PDB entry 7F79 | X-ray diffraction, 2.70 A resolution | chains A and C of the 6 polymer chains in the assembly

[Chain A (and C)]
Protein: Glutamate dehydrogenase
Source organism: Candida albicans SC5314
Notes: chain C of this document is another copy of the same molecule, construct and numbering; everything in this record applies to it too
Reference sequence: A0A1D8PMH8 (A0A1D8PMH8_CANAL); residues 1-456 here = UniProt positions 1-456
Chain sequence (484 residues; numbered -19 to 464; the number before each row is that of its first residue; numbers below 1 keep their minus sign (Met-19 is residue -19)):
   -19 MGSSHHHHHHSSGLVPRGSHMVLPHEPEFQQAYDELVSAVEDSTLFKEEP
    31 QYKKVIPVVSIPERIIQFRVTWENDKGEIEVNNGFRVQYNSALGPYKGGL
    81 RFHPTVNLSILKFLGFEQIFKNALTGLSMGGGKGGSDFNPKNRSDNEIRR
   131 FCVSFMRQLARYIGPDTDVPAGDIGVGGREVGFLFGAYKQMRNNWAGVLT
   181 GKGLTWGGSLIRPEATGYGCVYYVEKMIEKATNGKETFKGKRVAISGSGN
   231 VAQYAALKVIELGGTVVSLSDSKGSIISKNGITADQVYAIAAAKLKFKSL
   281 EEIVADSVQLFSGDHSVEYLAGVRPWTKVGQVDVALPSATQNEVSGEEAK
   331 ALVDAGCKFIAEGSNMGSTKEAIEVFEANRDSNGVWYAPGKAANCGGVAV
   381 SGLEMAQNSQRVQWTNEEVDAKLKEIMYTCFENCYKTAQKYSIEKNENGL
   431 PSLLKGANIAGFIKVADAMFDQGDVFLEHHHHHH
Not modelled in the structure: -19 to 0, 457-464 (chain C: -19 to -2, 457-464)
Construct notes: initiating methionine (-19); expression tag (-18 to 0, 457-464)
Small-molecule neighbours:
  - 2-oxoglutaric acid (AKG): Lys77, Gly78, Gly79, Gln98, Lys101, Lys113, Val149, Ala151, Gly152, Asp153, Thr180, Arg192, Asn345, Gly377, Val378, Ser381
  - NADPH (NDP; NADPH dihydro-nicotinamide-adenine-dinucleotide phosphate): Arg81, His83, Leu94, Lys101, Lys121, Asp153, Ile154, Gly155, Arg192, Thr196, Gly227, Ser228, Gly229, Asn230, Val231, Ser250, Asp251, Ser252, Lys274, Ser318, Ala319, Thr320, Gly343, Ser344, Asn345, Asn374, Gly377

[Interface between chain A and chain C]
Contacting residue pairs - 36 pairs, chain A then chain C:
  Arg129(A) - Phe456(C)
  Gly162(A) - Asp451(C)
  Gly162(A) - Gln452(C)
  Phe163(A) - Asp451(C)  hydrogen bond (backbone-backbone)
  Phe163(A) - Gly453(C)
  Phe165(A) - Gln452(C)
  Gly166(A) - Gln452(C)
  Lys169(A) - Ser71(C)  hydrogen bond (side chain-backbone)
  Lys169(A) - Ala72(C)
  Lys169(A) - Gln452(C)  hydrogen bond
  Asn173(A) - Arg44(C)  hydrogen bond
  Asn173(A) - Tyr76(C)
  Asn173(A) - Thr147(C)  hydrogen bond (backbone-side chain)
  Asn174(A) - Asp146(C)
  Asn174(A) - Thr147(C)  hydrogen bond
  Trp175(A) - Ser71(C)
  Trp175(A) - Ala72(C)  hydrogen bond (side chain-backbone)
  Trp175(A) - Leu73(C)
  Trp175(A) - Gly74(C)
  Trp175(A) - Pro75(C)
  Trp175(A) - Ser108(C)
  Trp175(A) - Asp146(C)  hydrogen bond (backbone-backbone)
  Thr185(A) - Leu73(C)
  Trp186(A) - Ala72(C)
  Trp186(A) - Ala448(C)
  Trp186(A) - Asp451(C)  hydrogen bond
  Trp186(A) - Gln452(C)
  Ser389(A) - Ser389(C)
  Gln390(A) - Ala386(C)
  Gln390(A) - Gln390(C)  hydrogen bond (backbone-side chain)
  Arg391(A) - Pro145(C)  hydrogen bond (side chain-backbone)
  Arg391(A) - Asp146(C)  salt bridge
  Arg391(A) - Met385(C)
  Arg391(A) - Ala386(C)
  Arg391(A) - Ser389(C)  hydrogen bond
  Val392(A) - Gln390(C)
Also at the interface, not in a pair above, chain A (19 interface residues in all): Asn126, Arg159, Gln170, Ala176
Also at the interface, not in a pair above, chain C (23 interface residues in all): Glu43, Lys444, Phe450

[In short]
19 residues of chain A face 23 of chain C across their interface; the contacts include 12 hydrogen bonds and 1
salt bridge. Polar pairs include Arg391(A)-Asp146(C), Lys169(A)-Ser71(C) and Lys169(A)-Gln452(C). Chain A
binds NADPH and 2-oxoglutaric acid.
Chain A and chain C are both Glutamate dehydrogenase (Candida albicans SC5314); the structure, Crystal
structure of glutamate dehydrogenase 3 from Candida albicans in complex with alpha-ketoglutarate and NADPH,
was determined by X-ray diffraction, deposited together with 7F77.
